PDB entry 7UY6 | electron microscopy, 2.90 A resolution | chains A and C of the 8 polymer chains in the assembly

Chain A:
Name: Telomerase reverse transcriptase
Source organism: Tetrahymena thermophila
Notes: EC 2.7.7.49
UniProt: O77448 (TERT_TETTH); numbering as in UniProt (aligned over 1-1117)
Amino-acid sequence (1117 residues; row label = number of the first residue in the row):
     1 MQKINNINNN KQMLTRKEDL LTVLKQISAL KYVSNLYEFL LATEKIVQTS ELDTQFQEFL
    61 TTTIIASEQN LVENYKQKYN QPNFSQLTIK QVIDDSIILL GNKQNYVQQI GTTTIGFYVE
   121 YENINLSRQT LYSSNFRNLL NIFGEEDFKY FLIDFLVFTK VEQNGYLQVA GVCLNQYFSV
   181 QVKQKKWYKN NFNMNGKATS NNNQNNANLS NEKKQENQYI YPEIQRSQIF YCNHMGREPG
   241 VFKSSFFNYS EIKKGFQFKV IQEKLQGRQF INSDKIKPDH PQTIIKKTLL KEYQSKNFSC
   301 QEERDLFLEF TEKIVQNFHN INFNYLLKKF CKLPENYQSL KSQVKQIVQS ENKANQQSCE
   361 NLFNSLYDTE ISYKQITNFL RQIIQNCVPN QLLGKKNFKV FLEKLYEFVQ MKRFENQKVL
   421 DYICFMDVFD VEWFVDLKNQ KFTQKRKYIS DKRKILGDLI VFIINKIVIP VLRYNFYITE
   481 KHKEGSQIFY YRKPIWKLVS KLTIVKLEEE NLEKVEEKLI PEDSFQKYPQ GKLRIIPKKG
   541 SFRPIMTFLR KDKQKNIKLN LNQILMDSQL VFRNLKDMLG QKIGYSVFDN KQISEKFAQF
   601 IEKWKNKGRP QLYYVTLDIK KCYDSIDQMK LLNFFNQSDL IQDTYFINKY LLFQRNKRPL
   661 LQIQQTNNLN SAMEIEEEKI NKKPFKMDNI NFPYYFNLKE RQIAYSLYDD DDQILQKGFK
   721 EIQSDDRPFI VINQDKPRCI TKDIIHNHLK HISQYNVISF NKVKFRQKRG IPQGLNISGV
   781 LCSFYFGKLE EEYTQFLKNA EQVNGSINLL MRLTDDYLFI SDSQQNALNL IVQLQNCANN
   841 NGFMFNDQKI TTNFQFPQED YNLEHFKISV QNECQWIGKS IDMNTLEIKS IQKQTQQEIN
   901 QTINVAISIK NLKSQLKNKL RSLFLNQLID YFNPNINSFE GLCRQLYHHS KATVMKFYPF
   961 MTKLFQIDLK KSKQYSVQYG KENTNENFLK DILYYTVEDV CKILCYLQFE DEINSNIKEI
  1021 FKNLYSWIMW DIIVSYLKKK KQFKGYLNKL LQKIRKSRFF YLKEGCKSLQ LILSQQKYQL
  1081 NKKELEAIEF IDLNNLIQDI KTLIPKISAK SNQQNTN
Not modelled in the structure: 1-10, 180-215, 252-280, 664-686, 1111-1117
Swiss-Prot annotation at these positions:
  - binding site (Mg(2+)): Asp-618, Asp-815, Asp-816

Chain C:
Molecule: Telomere DNA
Sequence (60 nucleotides; each row starts with the number of its first residue):
    43 GTTGGGGTTG GGGTTGGGGT TGGGGTTGGG GTTGGGGTTG GGGTTGGGGT TGGGGTTGGG
Not modelled in the structure: 43-46, 61-102

Interface between chain A and chain C:
Pairs across the interface (17; chain A residue first):
  Phe-414(A) / DT56(C)  stacking on the base
  Leu-559(A) / DT50(C)  base contact
  Gln-563(A) / DT50(C)  base contact
  Leu-813(A) / DG60(C)  sugar contact
  Thr-814(A) / DG60(C)  sugar contact
  Asp-815(A) / DG60(C)  phosphate contact
  Asp-816(A) / DG60(C)  sugar contact
  Ile-877(A) / DG59(C)  phosphate contact
  Ile-877(A) / DG60(C)  phosphate contact
  Thr-902(A) / DT57(C)  phosphate contact
  Thr-902(A) / DG58(C)  hydrogen bond to the phosphate
  Asn-904(A) / DT57(C)  hydrogen bond to the phosphate
  Lys-919(A) / DT56(C)  salt bridge to the phosphate
  Asn-926(A) / DT57(C)  base contact
  Asn-926(A) / DG58(C)  sugar contact
  Gln-927(A) / DG58(C)  hydrogen bond to the phosphate
  Lys-956(A) / DG58(C)  salt bridge to the phosphate
Interface residues without a listed pair, chain A (18 interface residues in all): Gly-878, Ile-891, Ile-903, Ala-906

In short:
18 residues of chain A face 6 of chain C across their interface, with 3 hydrogen bonds, 2 salt bridges and 1
aromatic stacking contact. Among the polar pairs are Thr-902(A)/DG58(C), Asn-904(A)/DT57(C) and
Gln-927(A)/DG58(C). Curated annotation (UniProt) lists 3 Mg2+-binding residues on chain A.
Chain A is Telomerase reverse transcriptase (Tetrahymena thermophila) and chain C is Telomere DNA; the
structure, Tetrahymena telomerase at 2.9 Angstrom resolution, was determined by electron microscopy (same
publication as 7UY5, 7UY7 and 7UY8).
